PDB entry 7A4F | electron microscopy, 3.50 A resolution | chains AB and AI of the 120 polymer chains in the assembly

Chain AB (and AI):
Protein: Antitermination protein N, 6,7-dimethyl-8-ribityllumazine synthase
Source organism: Escherichia virus lambda
Notes: EC 2.5.1.78; chain AI of this document is another copy of the same molecule, construct and numbering; everything in this record applies to it too
UniProtKB: chimeric construct of P03045, O66529: residues 7-23 from P03045 (REGN_LAMBD) positions 6-22 (UniProt number = residue number - 1); residues 32-101 from O66529 positions 85-154 (UniProt number = residue number + 53); residues 114-197 from O66529 positions 1-84 (UniProt number = residue number - 113)
Sequence (197 residues; numbered 1 to 197; the number before each row is that of its first residue):
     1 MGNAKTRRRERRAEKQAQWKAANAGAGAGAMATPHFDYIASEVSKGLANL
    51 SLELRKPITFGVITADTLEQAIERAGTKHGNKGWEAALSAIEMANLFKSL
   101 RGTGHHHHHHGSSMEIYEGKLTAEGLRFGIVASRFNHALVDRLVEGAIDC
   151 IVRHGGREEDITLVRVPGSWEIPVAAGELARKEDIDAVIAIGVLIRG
Disordered / not traced: 1-33, 103-112 (chain AI: 1-31, 103-111, 197)
Sequence notes: cloning artifact (1-6); linker (24-31, 102-113); engineered mutation Glu115 (Gln2 in O66529)
Curated features (UniProtKB/Swiss-Prot):
  - active site: His35 (Proton donor)
  - binding site ((2S)-2-hydroxy-3-oxobutyl phosphate): Ala32, Thr33, Arg74
  - binding site (5-amino-6-(D-ribitylamino)uracil): Phe60, Lys82, Phe135, Asn136, Ser169 to Glu171, Val193 to Ile195

How chain AB and chain AI interact:
Contacting residue pairs (5; chain AB residue first):
  Arg134(AB) - Lys78(AI)
  Arg134(AB) - Asp149(AI)  salt bridge
  Arg134(AB) - Arg153(AI)
  His137(AB) - Lys78(AI)
  Asp141(AB) - Arg142(AI)  salt bridge
Interface residues without a listed pair, chain AB (4 interface residues in all): Ala138
Interface residues without a listed pair, chain AI (5 interface residues in all): Gly76

In short:
4 residues of chain AB face 5 of chain AI across their interface, with 2 salt bridges. Among the polar pairs
are Arg134(AB)-Asp149(AI) and Asp141(AB)-Arg142(AI). UniProt lists active-site residue His35(AB), 3
(2S)-2-hydroxy-3-oxobutyl phosphate-binding residues and 10 residues binding 5-amino-6-(D-ribitylamino)uracil
on chain AB.
Both chains are Antitermination protein N, 6,7-dimethyl-8-ribityllumazine synthase (Escherichia virus lambda).
Entry 7A4F (Aquifex aeolicus lumazine synthase-derived nucleocapsid variant NC-1 (120-mer)) was determined by
electron microscopy, deposited together with 7A4G, 7A4H, 7A4I and 7A4J.
